7FJD - chains d and n of the 8 polymer chains in the assembly; structure by electron microscopy, 3.20 A resolution.

Chain d:
Molecule: T-cell surface glycoprotein CD3 delta chain
Organism: Homo sapiens
Reference sequence: P04234 (CD3D_HUMAN); residues 1-171 here = UniProt positions 1-171
Chain sequence (171 residues; numbered 1 to 171; the number before each row is that of its first residue):
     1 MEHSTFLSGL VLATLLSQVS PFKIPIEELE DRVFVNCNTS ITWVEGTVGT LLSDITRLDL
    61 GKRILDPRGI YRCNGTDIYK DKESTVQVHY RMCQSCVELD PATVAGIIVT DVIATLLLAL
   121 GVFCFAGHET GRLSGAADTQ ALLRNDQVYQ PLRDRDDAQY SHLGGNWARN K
Not modelled in the structure: 1-21, 129-171
Swiss-Prot annotation at these positions:
  - modified residue (Phosphotyrosine): Y149, Y160
  - glycosylation (N-linked (GlcNAc...) asparagine): N38, N74
Disulfide bonds: C37-C73, C93-C96

Chain n:
Molecule: T cell receptor beta variable 6-5, M1-specific T cell receptor beta chain, T cell receptor beta constant 2
Organism: Homo sapiens
Reference sequence: chimeric construct of A0A0K0K1A5, P0DSE2, A0A0G2JMB4: residues 1-112 from A0A0K0K1A5 (TVB65_HUMAN) positions 1-112 (same numbers); residues 121-142 from P0DSE2 positions 119-140 (UniProt number = residue number - 2); residues 143-312 from A0A0G2JMB4 positions 10-179 (UniProt number = residue number - 133)
Chain sequence (312 residues; numbered 1 to 312; the number before each row is that of its first residue):
     1 MSISLLCCAA LSLLWAGPVN AGVTQTPKFQ VLKTGQSMTL QCAQDMNHEY MSWYRQDPGM
    61 GLRLIHYSVG AGITDQGEVP NGYNVSRSTT EDFPLRLLSA APSQTSVYFC ASRRRQGASG
   121 EQYFGPGTRL TVTEDLKNVF PPEVAVFEPS EAEISHTQKA TLVCLATGFY PDHVELSWWV
   181 NGKEVHSGVS TDPQPLKEQP ALNDSRYCLS SRLRVSATFW QNPRNHFRCQ VQFYGLSEND
   241 EWTQDRAKPV TQIVSAEAWG RADCGFTSES YQQGVLSATI LYEILLGKAT LYAVLVSALV
   301 LMAMVKRKDS RG
Not modelled in the structure: 1-21, 309-312
Construct notes: conflict S4 (Gly in A0A0K0K1A5); linker (113-120)
Swiss-Prot annotation at these positions:
  - glycosylation: N84 (N-linked (GlcNAc...) asparagine)
Disulfide bonds: C42-C110, C164-C229

How chain d and chain n interact:
Residue-residue contacts (5):
  E30(d) - V215(n)
  E30(d) - S216(n)  hydrogen bond
  E30(d) - F219(n)
  D31(d) - F219(n)
  H128(d) - R307(n)
Also at the interface, not in a pair above, chain d (4 interface residues in all): L29
Also at the interface, not in a pair above, chain n (5 interface residues in all): S187

Summary:
4 residues of chain d and 5 residues of chain n are in contact; the contacts include 1 hydrogen bond. The
hydrogen-bonded pair is E30(d)-S216(n).
Here chain d is T-cell surface glycoprotein CD3 delta chain and chain n is T cell receptor beta variable 6-5,
M1-specific T cell receptor beta chain, T cell receptor beta constant 2, both from Homo sapiens. Entry 7FJD
(Cryo-EM structure of a membrane protein(WT)) was determined by electron microscopy (same publication as 7FJE
and 7FJF).
